PDB entry 7OVB | electron microscopy, 3.61 A resolution | chains A and C of the 5 polymer chains in the assembly

[Chain A]
Name: IcmO (DotL)
Source organism: Legionella pneumophila subsp. pneumophila str. Philadelphia 1
UniProt: Q5ZYC6 (Q5ZYC6_LEGPH); numbering as in UniProt (aligned over 1-783)
Sequence (783 residues; numbered 1 to 783; the number before each row is that of its first residue):
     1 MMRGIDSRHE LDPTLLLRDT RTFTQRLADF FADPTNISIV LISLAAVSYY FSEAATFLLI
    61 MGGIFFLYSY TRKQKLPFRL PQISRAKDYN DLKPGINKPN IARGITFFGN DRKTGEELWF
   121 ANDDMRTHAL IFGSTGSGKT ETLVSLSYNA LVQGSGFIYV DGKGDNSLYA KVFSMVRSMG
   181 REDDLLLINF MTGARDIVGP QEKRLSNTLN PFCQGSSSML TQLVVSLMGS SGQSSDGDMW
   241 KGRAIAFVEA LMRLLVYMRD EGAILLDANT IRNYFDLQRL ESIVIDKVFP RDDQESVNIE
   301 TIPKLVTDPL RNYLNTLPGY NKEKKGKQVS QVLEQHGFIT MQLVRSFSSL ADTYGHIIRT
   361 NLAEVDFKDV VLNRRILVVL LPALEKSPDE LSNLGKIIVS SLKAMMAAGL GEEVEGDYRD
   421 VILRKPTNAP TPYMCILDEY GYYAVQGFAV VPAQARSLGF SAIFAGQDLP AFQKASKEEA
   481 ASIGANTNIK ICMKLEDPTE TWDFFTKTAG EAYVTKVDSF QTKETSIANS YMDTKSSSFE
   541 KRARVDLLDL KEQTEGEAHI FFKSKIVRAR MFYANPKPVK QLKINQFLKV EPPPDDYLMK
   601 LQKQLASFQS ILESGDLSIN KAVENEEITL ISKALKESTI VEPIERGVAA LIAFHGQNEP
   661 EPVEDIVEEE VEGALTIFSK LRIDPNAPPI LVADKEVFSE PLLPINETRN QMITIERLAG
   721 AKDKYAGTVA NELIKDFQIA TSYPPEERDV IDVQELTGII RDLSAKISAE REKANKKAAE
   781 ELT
Not modelled in the structure: 1-103, 229-238, 412-423, 496-555, 659-783
UniProt features mapped onto this chain:
  - mutagenesis: Gln222 (Q222R: Shows intracellular growth defects. Can still recruit type IV adapter proteins IcmS/IcmW to the inner membrane), Ala363 to Asp366 (Abolishes intracellular growth in A.castellanii), Ala726 to Thr783 (Shows intracellular growth defects. Does not interact with type IV adapter proteins IcmS/IcmW and is unable to recruit them to the inner membrane ...)

[Chain C]
Name: IcmJ (DotN)
Source organism: Legionella pneumophila subsp. pneumophila str. Philadelphia 1
UniProt: Q5ZYB7 (Q5ZYB7_LEGPH); residues 1-208 here correspond to UniProt positions 7-214 (UniProt number = residue number + 6)
Sequence (208 residues; numbered 1 to 208; the number before each row is that of its first residue):
     1 MADNQQRCEL KLIASPGSWR LYSARKIDER FKSYEQKIFQ RDRYTCQFCG FQARLYQDIV
    61 NLDGDYTNNR LSNLVTACCF CAQCFFVESV GVGGYGGGTL IYLPELTQAE LNSLCHVLFC
   121 AITNDTGYKS SAQNIYRSFK FRSQIVEEKF GEGTSDPAIF GQLMIDSGVN SEEIREKLFK
   181 NIRLLPSRAK FRKQIEKWAA SALEEIAD
Not modelled in the structure: 1-6
UniProt features mapped onto this chain:
  - binding site (Zn(2+)): Cys46, Cys49, Cys78, Cys81

[Chain A / chain C interface]
Contacting residue pairs (48; chain A residue first):
  Gln604(A) - Glu152(C)  hydrogen bond (side chain-backbone)
  Gln604(A) - Gly153(C)
  Gln604(A) - Thr154(C)
  Gln604(A) - Leu163(C)
  Leu605(A) - Asp166(C)
  Leu605(A) - Ser167(C)
  Phe608(A) - Phe160(C)  hydrophobic
  Phe608(A) - Leu163(C)
  Phe608(A) - Met164(C)  hydrophobic
  Phe608(A) - Leu178(C)  hydrophobic
  Gln609(A) - Ser167(C)  hydrogen bond
  Leu612(A) - Val169(C)  hydrophobic
  Asp616(A) - Lys149(C)  hydrogen bond (backbone-side chain)
  Leu617(A) - Phe150(C)
  Leu617(A) - Ile174(C)  hydrophobic
  Leu617(A) - Lys177(C)
  Leu617(A) - Leu178(C)  hydrophobic
  Ser618(A) - Lys177(C)  hydrogen bond (side chain-backbone)
  Ile619(A) - Tyr102(C)  hydrophobic
  Ile619(A) - Lys180(C)
  Ile619(A) - Ile182(C)  hydrophobic
  Lys621(A) - Tyr102(C)  hydrogen bond (backbone-side chain)
  Lys621(A) - Glu148(C)  salt bridge
  Val623(A) - Arg142(C)  hydrogen bond (backbone-side chain)
  Val623(A) - Ile145(C)  hydrophobic
  Asn625(A) - Ser138(C)  hydrogen bond
  Asn625(A) - Arg142(C)  hydrogen bond
  Ile628(A) - Glu105(C)
  Ile628(A) - Ser138(C)
  Ile628(A) - Phe139(C)  hydrophobic
  Ile631(A) - Leu114(C)  hydrophobic
  Ile631(A) - Ile135(C)  hydrophobic
  Leu635(A) - Leu106(C)  hydrophobic
  Leu635(A) - Leu114(C)  hydrophobic
  Lys636(A) - Glu105(C)  hydrogen bond (side chain-backbone)
  Lys636(A) - Glu110(C)  salt bridge
  Pro643(A) - Cys49(C)
  Ile644(A) - Gly50(C)
  Ile644(A) - Ser113(C)
  Arg646(A) - Glu110(C)  salt bridge
  Val648(A) - Val117(C)  hydrophobic
  Leu651(A) - Val117(C)  hydrophobic
  Leu651(A) - Ala121(C)  hydrophobic
  Ile652(A) - Tyr128(C)
  Phe654(A) - Ser131(C)
  Phe654(A) - Ile135(C)  hydrophobic
  His655(A) - Tyr128(C)
  His655(A) - Ser131(C)  hydrogen bond
Also at the interface, not in a pair above, chain A (35 interface residues in all): Lys600, Leu601, Ile611, Gly615, Asn620, Ala622, Glu624, Glu627, Ser632, Gly647, Ala650
Also at the interface, not in a pair above, chain C (41 interface residues in all): Phe51, His116, Leu118, Gly127, Val146, Ile159, Asn181

[Summary]
The interface between chain A and chain C involves 35 residues on one side and 41 on the other, with 10
hydrogen bonds and 3 salt bridges. Polar pairs include Lys621(A)-Glu148(C), Lys636(A)-Glu110(C) and
Arg646(A)-Glu110(C).
Here chain A is IcmO (DotL) and chain C is IcmJ (DotN), both from Legionella pneumophila subsp. pneumophila
str. Philadelphia 1. Entry 7OVB (L. pneumophila Type IV Coupling Complex (T4CC) with density for DotY
N-terminal and middle domains) was determined by electron microscopy.
